3NM3 - chains A and F of the 6 polymer chains in the assembly; structure by X-ray diffraction, 3.10 A resolution.

[Chain A (and F)]
Name: Thiamine biosynthetic bifunctional enzyme
Organism: Candida glabrata
Notes: EC 2.5.1.3, 2.7.1.50; chain F of this document is another copy of the same molecule, construct and numbering; everything in this record applies to it too
UniProtKB: Q6FV03 (Q6FV03_CANGA); numbering as in UniProt (aligned over 1-540)
Chain sequence (540 residues; numbered 1 to 540; the number before each row is that of its first residue):
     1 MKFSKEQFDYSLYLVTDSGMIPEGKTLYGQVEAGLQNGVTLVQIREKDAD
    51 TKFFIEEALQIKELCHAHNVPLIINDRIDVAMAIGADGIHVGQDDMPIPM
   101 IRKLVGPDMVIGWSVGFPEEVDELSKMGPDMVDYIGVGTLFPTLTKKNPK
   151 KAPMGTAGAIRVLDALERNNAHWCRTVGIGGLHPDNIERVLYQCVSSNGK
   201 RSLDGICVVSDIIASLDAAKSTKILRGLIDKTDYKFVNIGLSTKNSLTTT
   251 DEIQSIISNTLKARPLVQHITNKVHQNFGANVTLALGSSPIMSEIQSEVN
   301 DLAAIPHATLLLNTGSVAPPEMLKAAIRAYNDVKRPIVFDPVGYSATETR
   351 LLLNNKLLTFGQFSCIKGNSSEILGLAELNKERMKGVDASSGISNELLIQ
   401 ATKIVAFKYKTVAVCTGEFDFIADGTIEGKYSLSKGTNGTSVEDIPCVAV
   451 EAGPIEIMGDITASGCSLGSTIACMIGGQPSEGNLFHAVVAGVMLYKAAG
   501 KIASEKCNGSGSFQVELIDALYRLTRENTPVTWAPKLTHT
Not modelled in the structure: 1, 149-152, 344-345, 380-393, 456-464 (chain F: 1, 147-153, 344-345, 380-393, 456-464)
Metal / ion sites: Mg2+: D76, D95 (together with pyrophosphate)
Small-molecule neighbours:
  - pyrophosphate (POP): R45, K47, N75, D76, H90, V91, G92, Q93, D95, S114, K146
  - thiamin phosphate (TPS): Y13, V15, Q43, R45, N75, H90, S114, Y134, G136, T139, T143, T145, K146, V177, I179, G180, G181, L182, C207, V208, V209, S210
From the paper describing this entry:
  - binding site for thiamin phosphate: Y13, V15, Q43, H90, Y134, T143, T145, K146, I179, G181, C207, V209, S210
  - binding site for pyrophosphate: R45, K47, N75, D76, D95, S114, K146
  - Mg2+ coordination: D76, D95
  - conformationally variable residues (order/disorder transition): T143 to P153
  - catalytic residues: K146 (by similarity / conservation)

[How chain A and chain F interact]
Contacting residue pairs (27):
  Q276(A) with K273(F); V274(F)
  N277(A) with V274(F); N277(F)
  N281(A) with Q514(F), hydrogen bond
  A285(A) with S510(F)
  I291(A) with R350(F)
  M292(A) with V274(F), hydrophobic
  S293(A) with R350(F)
  S297(A) with T349(F), hydrogen bond (backbone-side chain)
  E298(A) with T347(F), hydrogen bond; T349(F); R350(F), salt bridge
  D301(A) with T347(F); E348(F)
  L302(A) with T347(F)
  V515(A) with G511(F); S512(F)
  I518(A) with S510(F); G511(F)
  D519(A) with N508(F); G509(F); S510(F); G511(F), hydrogen bond (side chain-backbone); S512(F), hydrogen bond (side chain-backbone)
  Y522(A) with S510(F)
  R523(A) with N508(F), hydrogen bond (side chain-backbone)
Interface residues without a listed pair, chain A (19 interface residues in all): A280, L284, I295
Interface residues without a listed pair, chain F (14 interface residues in all): V515

[In short]
Chain A and chain F form an interface of 19 and 14 residues respectively; the contacts include 6 hydrogen
bonds and 1 salt bridge. Polar pairs include E298(A)-R350(F), N281(A)-Q514(F) and S297(A)-T349(F). From the
paper: the catalytic residue K146(A); a binding site for thiamin phosphate at Y13(A), V15(A) and Q43(A) among
others.
Both chains are Thiamine biosynthetic bifunctional enzyme (Candida glabrata). Entry 3NM3 (The Crystal
Structure of Candida glabrata THI6, a Bifunctional Enzyme involved in Thiamin Biosyhthesis of Eukaryotes) was
determined by X-ray diffraction together with 3NL2, 3NL3, 3NL5 and 3NM1 from the same study.
